Entry 8FYD (electron microscopy, 3.90 A resolution); this record covers chains B and G of the 10 polymer chains in the assembly.

Chain B:
Name: Cas1
Sequence (316 residues; each row starts with the number of its first residue):
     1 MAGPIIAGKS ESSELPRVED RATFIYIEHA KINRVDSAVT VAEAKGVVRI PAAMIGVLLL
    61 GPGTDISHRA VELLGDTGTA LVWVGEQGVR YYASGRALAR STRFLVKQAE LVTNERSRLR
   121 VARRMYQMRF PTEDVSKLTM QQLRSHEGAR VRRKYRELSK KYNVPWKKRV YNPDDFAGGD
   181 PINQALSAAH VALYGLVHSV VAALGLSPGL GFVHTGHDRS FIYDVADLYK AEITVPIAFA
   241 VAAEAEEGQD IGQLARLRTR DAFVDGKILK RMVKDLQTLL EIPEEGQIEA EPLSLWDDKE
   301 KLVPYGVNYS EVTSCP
Unresolved in the structure: 1-19, 312-316

Chain G:
Molecule: 64-nt DNA strand
Sequence (64 nucleotides; row label = number of the first residue in the row):
     1 AGATTGAGAC CAGGTCTCCG TTTCATGAGT CTTTCCCGCA CGAGCGGGGG TGATCCCACG
    61 CGCA

Chain B / chain G interface:
Pairs across the interface (15; chain B residue first):
  His29(B) with DA1(G), hydrogen bond to the base
  Ala30(B) with DA1(G), sugar contact
  Lys31(B) with DA1(G), hydrogen bond to the phosphate; DG2(G), phosphate contact
  Gly63(B) with DA1(G), base contact; DG2(G), sugar contact
  Asp65(B) with DG2(G), phosphate contact
  Lys168(B) with DG60(G), sugar contact; DC61(G), salt bridge to the phosphate
  Val170(B) with DG60(G), phosphate contact
  Tyr171(B) with DA58(G), hydrogen bond to the phosphate; DC59(G), hydrogen bond to the phosphate; DG60(G), phosphate contact
  Asn172(B) with DC59(G), phosphate contact
  Pro173(B) with DC59(G), phosphate contact
Also at the interface, not in a pair above, chain B (11 interface residues in all): Ala42

Overview:
Chain B and chain G form an interface of 11 and 6 residues respectively; the contacts include 4 hydrogen bonds
and 1 salt bridge. Polar contacts include His29(B)-DA1(G), Lys31(B)-DA1(G) and Tyr171(B)-DA58(G).
Here chain B is Cas1 and chain G is a 64-nt DNA strand. Entry 8FYD (Cryo-EM structure of
Cas1:Cas2-DEDDh:half-site integration complex bent CRISPR repeat conformation) was determined by electron
microscopy, deposited together with 8FY9, 8FYA, 8FYB and 8FYC.
